Entry 5SVB (X-ray diffraction, 2.65 A resolution); this record covers chains A and D of the 6 polymer chains in the assembly.

# Chain A (and D)
Molecule: Acetone carboxylase alpha subunit
Organism: Xanthobacter autotrophicus (strain ATCC BAA-1158 / Py2)
Notes: EC 6.4.1.6; chain D of this document is another copy of the same molecule, construct and numbering; everything in this record applies to it too
Reference sequence: Q8RM03 (ACXB_XANP2); residues 2-776 here = UniProt positions 2-776
Chain sequence (776 residues; numbered 1 to 776; the number before each row is that of its first residue):
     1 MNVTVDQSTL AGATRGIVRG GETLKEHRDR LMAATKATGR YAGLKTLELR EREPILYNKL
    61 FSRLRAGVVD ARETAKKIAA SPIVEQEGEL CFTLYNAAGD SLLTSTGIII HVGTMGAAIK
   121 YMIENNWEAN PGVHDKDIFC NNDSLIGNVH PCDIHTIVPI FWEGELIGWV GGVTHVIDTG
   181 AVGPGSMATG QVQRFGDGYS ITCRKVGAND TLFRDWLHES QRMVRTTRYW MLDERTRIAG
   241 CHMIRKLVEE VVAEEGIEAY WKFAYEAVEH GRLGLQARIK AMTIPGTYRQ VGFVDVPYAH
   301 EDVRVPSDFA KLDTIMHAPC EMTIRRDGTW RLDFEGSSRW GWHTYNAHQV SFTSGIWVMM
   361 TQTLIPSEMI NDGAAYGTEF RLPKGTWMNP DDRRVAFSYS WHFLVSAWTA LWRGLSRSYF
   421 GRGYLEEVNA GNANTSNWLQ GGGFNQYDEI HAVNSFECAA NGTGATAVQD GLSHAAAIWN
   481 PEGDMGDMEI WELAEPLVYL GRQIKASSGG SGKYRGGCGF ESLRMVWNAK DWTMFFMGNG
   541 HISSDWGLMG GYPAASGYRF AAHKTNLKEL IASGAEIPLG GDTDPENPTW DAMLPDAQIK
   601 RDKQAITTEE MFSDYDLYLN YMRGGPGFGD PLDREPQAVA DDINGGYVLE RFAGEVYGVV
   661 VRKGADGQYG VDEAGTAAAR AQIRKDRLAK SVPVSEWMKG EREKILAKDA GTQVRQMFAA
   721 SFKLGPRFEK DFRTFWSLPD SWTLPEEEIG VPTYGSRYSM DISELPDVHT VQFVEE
Not modelled in the structure: 1-13, 81-86, 182-188, 195-198 (chain D: 1-13, 81-86, 181-188, 197-198)
Sequence notes: initiating methionine (1)
Modified positions: Mse1, Mse187 (selenomethionine); Mse32, Mse115, Mse122, Mse223, Mse231, Mse243, Mse282, Mse316, Mse322, Mse359, Mse360, Mse369, Mse388, Mse485, Mse488, Mse525, Mse534, Mse537, Mse549, Mse593, Mse611, Mse622, Mse698, Mse717, Mse760 (selenomethionine; parent Met)
Bound ions: Mn2+: E89, H150, D153
What the authors report for this chain:
  - conformationally variable residues (order/disorder transition, side-chain flip): S81 to E87, E89
  - Mn2+ coordination: E89, H150, D153, H175
  - catalytic residues: H111 (proposed by the authors, not directly observed)

# How chain A and chain D interact
Contacting residue pairs (121; chain A residue first):
  Y121(A) with H218(D), hydrogen bond; R222(D), hydrogen bond
  N125(A) with R214(D); H218(D)
  N126(A) with R214(D), hydrogen bond (backbone-side chain)
  W127(A) with D215(D); H218(D)
  N130(A) with L212(D), hydrogen bond (side chain-backbone); F213(D); R214(D), hydrogen bond (side chain-backbone)
  P131(A) with D215(D)
  D143(A) with R222(D), salt bridge
  L145(A) with R222(D)
  A181(A) with F195(D), hydrogen bond (backbone-backbone)
  T189(A) with P306(D)
  G190(A) with P306(D)
  Q193(A) with R225(D), hydrogen bond
  R194(A) with Y199(D), hydrogen bond; R222(D)
  Y199(A) with F195(D), hydrogen bond (side chain-backbone)
  S200(A) with E219(D); R222(D)
  T202(A) with E219(D); R222(D)
  C203(A) with D215(D)
  R204(A) with R204(D); D215(D); E219(D)
  K205(A) with D215(D), hydrogen bond (backbone-side chain)
  L212(A) with N130(D), hydrogen bond (backbone-side chain)
  F213(A) with N130(D)
  R214(A) with N125(D), hydrogen bond (side chain-backbone); N126(D), hydrogen bond (side chain-backbone); W127(D); A129(D); N130(D), hydrogen bond (side chain-backbone)
  D215(A) with W127(D); P131(D); C203(D); R204(D); K205(D), hydrogen bond (side chain-backbone)
  H218(A) with Y121(D), hydrogen bond; N125(D); W127(D); D767(D), hydrogen bond (side chain-backbone)
  E219(A) with S200(D); T202(D); R204(D)
  Q221(A) with R393(D); L765(D); P766(D); D767(D); V768(D)
  R222(A) with Y121(D), hydrogen bond; D143(D), salt bridge; L145(D); R194(D), hydrogen bond (backbone-side chain); S200(D); T202(D); V768(D)
  V224(A) with R393(D), hydrogen bond (backbone-side chain)
  R225(A) with F195(D); R393(D), hydrogen bond (backbone-side chain); Mse760(D)
  T227(A) with P766(D)
  R304(A) with P306(D); D308(D); K311(D)
  V305(A) with R304(D)
  P306(A) with T189(D); R304(D)
  S307(A) with T189(D), hydrogen bond
  D308(A) with R304(D); E609(D); E610(D); Mse611(D), hydrogen bond (side chain-backbone)
  F309(A) with T533(D); Mse611(D)
  K311(A) with R304(D)
  R393(A) with V224(D), hydrogen bond (side chain-backbone); R225(D), hydrogen bond (side chain-backbone)
  R394(A) with R225(D); F444(D)
  F444(A) with R394(D); Y758(D), hydrophobic; S759(D)
  D448(A) with Y758(D), hydrogen bond
  I450(A) with Mse760(D), hydrophobic; E764(D)
  K530(A) with Y758(D)
  D531(A) with Y754(D); G755(D), hydrogen bond (side chain-backbone)
  W532(A) with Y754(D), hydrogen bond (backbone-side chain)
  T533(A) with F309(D); Y754(D)
  E609(A) with D308(D)
  E610(A) with D308(D)
  Mse611(A) with D308(D), hydrogen bond (backbone-side chain); F309(D); Y754(D)
  F612(A) with Y754(D)
  Y754(A) with D531(D); W532(D), hydrogen bond (side chain-backbone); T533(D); Mse611(D); F612(D)
  G755(A) with D531(D), hydrogen bond (backbone-side chain)
  Y758(A) with F444(D), hydrophobic; D448(D); K530(D)
  S759(A) with F444(D)
  Mse760(A) with R225(D); I450(D), hydrophobic
  E764(A) with I450(D)
  L765(A) with Q221(D)
  P766(A) with Q221(D); T227(D); Mse231(D)
  D767(A) with H218(D)
  V768(A) with H218(D); R222(D)
Other interface residues (no listed pair), chain A (70 interface residues in all): A129, I146, G180, I201, Mse223, T226, Mse231, T608, P752, T753
Other interface residues (no listed pair), chain D (63 interface residues in all): I201, T226, V305, T608, P752

# In short
70 residues of chain A and 63 residues of chain D are in contact; the contacts include 31 hydrogen bonds and 2
salt bridges. Polar contacts include D143(A)-R222(D), Y121(A)-H218(D) and Y121(A)-R222(D). E89(A), H150(A) and
D153(A) form the Mn2+ site. From the paper: the catalytic residue H111(A); Mn2+ coordination by E89(A),
H150(A) and D153(A) among others.
Chain A and chain D are both Acetone carboxylase alpha subunit (Xanthobacter autotrophicus (strain ATCC
BAA-1158 / Py2)); the structure, Mechanism of ATP-Dependent Acetone Carboxylation, Acetone Carboxylase AMP
bound structure, was determined by X-ray diffraction (same publication as 5M45 and 5SVC).
